Entry 4WTC (X-ray diffraction, 2.75 A resolution); this record covers chains P and A of the 3 polymer chains in the assembly.

[Chain P]
Molecule: RNA primer template agaaauuu
Sequence (8 nucleotides; numbered 1 to 8; the number before each row is that of its first residue):
     1 AGAAAUUU
Not modelled in the structure: 1-2
Metal / ion sites: Mn2+: U8 (together with CDP) (shared with Asp220(A), Asp318(A), Asp319(A) of chain A)

[Chain A]
Name: RNA-directed RNA polymerase
From: Hepatitis C virus JFH-1
Notes: EC 2.7.7.48
UniProt: Q99IB8 (POLG_HCVJF); residues 1-570 here correspond to UniProt positions 2443-3012 (UniProt number = residue number + 2442)
Sequence (572 residues; row label = number of the first residue in the row; note: 8 numbers in that range are skipped by the numbering (no residue carries them; nothing is unmodelled there); numbers below 1 keep their minus sign (Met-1 is residue -1)):
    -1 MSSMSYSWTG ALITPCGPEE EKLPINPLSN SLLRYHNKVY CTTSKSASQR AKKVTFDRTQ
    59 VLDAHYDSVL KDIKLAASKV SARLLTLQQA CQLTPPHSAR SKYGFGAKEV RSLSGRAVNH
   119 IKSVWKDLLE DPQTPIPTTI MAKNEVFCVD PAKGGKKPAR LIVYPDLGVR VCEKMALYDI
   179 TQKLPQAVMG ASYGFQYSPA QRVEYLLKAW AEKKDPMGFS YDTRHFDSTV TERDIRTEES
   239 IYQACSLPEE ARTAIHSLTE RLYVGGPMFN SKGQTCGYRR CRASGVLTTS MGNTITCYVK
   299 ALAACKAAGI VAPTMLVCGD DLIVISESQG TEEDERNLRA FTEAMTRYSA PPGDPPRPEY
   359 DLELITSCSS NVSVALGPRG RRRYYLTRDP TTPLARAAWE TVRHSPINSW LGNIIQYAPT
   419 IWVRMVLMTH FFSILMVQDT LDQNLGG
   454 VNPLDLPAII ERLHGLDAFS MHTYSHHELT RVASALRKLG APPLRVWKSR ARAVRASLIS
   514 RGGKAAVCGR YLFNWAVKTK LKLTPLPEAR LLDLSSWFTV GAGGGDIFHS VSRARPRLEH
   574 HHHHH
Not modelled in the structure: -1, 542-578
Differences from the reference sequence: expression tag (-1 to 0, 571-578); engineered mutation Gly15 (Ser2457 in Q99IB8), Gln86 (Glu2528 in Q99IB8), Gln87 (Glu2529 in Q99IB8), His223 (Cys2665 in Q99IB8), Ile321 (Val2763 in Q99IB8); linker (444-445)
UniProt features mapped onto this chain:
  - binding site (Mg(2+)): Asp220, Asp318, Asp319
Metal / ion sites: Mn2+ site 1: Asp220, Asp318, Asp319 (together with CDP) (shared with U8(P) of chain P); Mn2+ site 2: Asp220, Thr221, Asp318 (together with CDP); Mn2+ site 3: Glu237, His254
Small-molecule neighbours: CDP (cytidine-5'-diphosphate): Arg48, Lys141, Arg158, Asp220, Thr221, Arg222, His223, Phe224, Asp225, Arg280, Ser282, Thr287, Asn291, Asp318, Asp319

[Chain P / chain A interface]
Residue-residue contacts (20):
  A4(P) with Asn406(A), hydrogen bond to the phosphate; Gly444(A), sugar contact
  A5(P) with Asn406(A), sugar contact; Ser407(A), phosphate contact; Gly410(A), sugar contact; Asn411(A), sugar contact
  U6(P) with Arg386(A), phosphate contact; Arg394(A), phosphate contact; Ser407(A), phosphate contact; Gln414(A), hydrogen bond to the sugar
  U7(P) with Cys366(A), sugar contact; Ser367(A), phosphate contact; Arg386(A), salt bridge to the phosphate; Arg394(A), salt bridge to the phosphate
  U8(P) with Cys316(A), sugar contact; Gly317(A), sugar contact; Asp318(A), phosphate contact; Asp319(A), phosphate contact; Cys366(A), sugar contact; Ser367(A), hydrogen bond to the phosphate
Interface residues without a listed pair, chain A (19 interface residues in all): His95, Asp220, Ser288, Thr390, His402

[Summary]
The interface between chain P and chain A involves 5 residues on one side and 19 on the other; the contacts
include 3 hydrogen bonds and 2 salt bridges. Polar contacts include U6(P)-Gln414(A), A4(P)-Asn406(A) and
U8(P)-Ser367(A). Chain A binds CDP.
Here chain P is RNA primer template agaaauuu and chain A is RNA-directed RNA polymerase (Hepatitis C virus
JFH-1). Entry 4WTC (Crystal structure of hcv NS5B genotype 2A jfh-1 isolate with S15G E86Q E87Q C223H V321I
mutations ...) was determined by X-ray diffraction together with 4WTA, 4WTD, 4WTF, 4WTG, 4WTI, 4WTJ and 3
further entries from the same study.
